7Q56 - chains B and D of the 16 polymer chains in the assembly; structure by electron microscopy, 7.10 A resolution (low resolution: residue-level contacts below are approximate; hydrogen-bond / salt-bridge calls are withheld).

Chain B (and D):
Protein: Glyceraldehyde-3-phosphate dehydrogenase A, chloroplastic
From: Spinacia oleracea
Notes: chain D of this document is another copy of the same molecule, construct and numbering; everything in this record applies to it too
Reference sequence: P19866 (G3PA_SPIOL); residues 0-335 here correspond to UniProt positions 66-401 (UniProt number = residue number + 66)
Chain sequence (337 residues; numbered 0 to 336; the number before each row is that of its first residue; numbering starts at 0):
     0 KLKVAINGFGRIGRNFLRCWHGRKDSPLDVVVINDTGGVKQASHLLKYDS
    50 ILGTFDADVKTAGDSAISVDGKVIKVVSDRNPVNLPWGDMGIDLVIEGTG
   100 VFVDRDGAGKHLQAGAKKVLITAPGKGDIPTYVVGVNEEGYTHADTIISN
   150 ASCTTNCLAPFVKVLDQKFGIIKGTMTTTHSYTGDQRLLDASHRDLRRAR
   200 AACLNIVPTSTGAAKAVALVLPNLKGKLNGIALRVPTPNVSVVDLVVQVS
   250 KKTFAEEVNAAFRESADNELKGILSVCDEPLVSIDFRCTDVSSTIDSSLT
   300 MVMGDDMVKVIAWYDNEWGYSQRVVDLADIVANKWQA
Sequence notes: insertion (336)
Ligand contacts: NAD (nicotinamide-adenine-dinucleotide): G7, F8, G9, R10, I11, G12, R13, D34, R79, G97, T98, G99, V100, F101, T121, A122, S151, C152, D184, N315, E316, Y319
Swiss-Prot annotation at these positions:
  - active site: C152 (Nucleophile)
  - binding site (NADP(+)): R10, I11, D34, R79, N315
  - binding site (D-glyceraldehyde 3-phosphate): S151 to T153, T182, R197, T210, G211, R233
  - site: H179 (Activates thiol group during catalysis)

Interface between chain B and chain D:
Contacting residue pairs (82):
  K172(B) - M302(D)
  K172(B) - G303(D)
  K172(B) - D305(D)
  K172(B) - M306(D)
  G173(B) - M306(D)
  T174(B) - V245(D)
  T174(B) - M300(D)
  T174(B) - M302(D)
  T174(B) - M306(D)
  M175(B) - K308(D)
  T176(B) - K308(D)
  L195(B) - E278(D)
  L195(B) - P279(D)
  R196(B) - E278(D)
  R196(B) - P279(D)
  R196(B) - L280(D)
  R196(B) - D295(D)
  R196(B) - W312(D)
  L203(B) - P235(D)
  L203(B) - T236(D)
  L203(B) - P237(D)
  L203(B) - S282(D)
  N204(B) - V281(D)
  N204(B) - S282(D)
  N204(B) - I283(D)
  N204(B) - W312(D)
  I205(B) - W312(D)
  P207(B) - L298(D)
  P207(B) - W312(D)
  G225(B) - M302(D)
  N228(B) - M300(D)
  N228(B) - M302(D)
  G229(B) - M300(D)
  G229(B) - K308(D)
  I230(B) - M300(D)
  I230(B) - K308(D)
  T236(B) - L203(D)
  V245(B) - T174(D)
  V245(B) - V245(D)
  V245(B) - M306(D)
  Q247(B) - Q247(D)
  Q247(B) - D305(D)
  Q247(B) - M306(D)
  E278(B) - L195(D)
  P279(B) - D194(D)
  P279(B) - L195(D)
  P279(B) - R196(D)
  L280(B) - L195(D)
  L280(B) - R196(D)
  V281(B) - R196(D)
  V281(B) - A201(D)
  V281(B) - N204(D)
  V281(B) - I205(D)
  S282(B) - N204(D)
  I283(B) - N204(D)
  D284(B) - R199(D)
  L298(B) - P207(D)
  L298(B) - I230(D)
  M300(B) - N228(D)
  M300(B) - G229(D)
  M302(B) - K172(D)
  M302(B) - T174(D)
  M302(B) - G225(D)
  M302(B) - K226(D)
  M302(B) - N228(D)
  G303(B) - K172(D)
  D305(B) - K172(D)
  D305(B) - Q247(D)
  M306(B) - K172(D)
  M306(B) - G173(D)
  M306(B) - T174(D)
  M306(B) - V245(D)
  M306(B) - V246(D)
  M306(B) - Q247(D)
  K308(B) - M175(D)
  K308(B) - T176(D)
  K308(B) - G229(D)
  K308(B) - I230(D)
  I310(B) - I230(D)
  W312(B) - R196(D)
  W312(B) - I205(D)
  W312(B) - P207(D)
Interface residues without a listed pair, chain B (38 interface residues in all): D194, K226, V241, R286
Interface residues without a listed pair, chain D (44 interface residues in all): Y181, V206, D277, S297

In short:
38 residues of chain B and 44 residues of chain D are in contact. Ligands of chain B: NAD. From UniProt:
active-site residue C152(B), 5 NADP+-binding residues and 8 D-glyceraldehyde 3-phosphate-binding residues on
chain B.
Chain B and chain D are both Glyceraldehyde-3-phosphate dehydrogenase A, chloroplastic (Spinacia oleracea);
the structure, Single Particle Cryo-EM structure of photosynthetic A8B8 glyceraldehyde-3-phosphate
dehydrogenase (minor conformer) from Spinacia oleracea, was determined by electron microscopy, deposited
together with 7Q53, 7Q54, 7Q55 and 7Q57.
